8RKV - chains 6 and R of the 10 polymer chains in the assembly; structure by electron microscopy, 3.11 A resolution.

# Chain 6
Molecule: Non-target strand - RE
Sequence (79 nucleotides; numbered 1 to 79; the number before each row is that of its first residue):
     1 ATAAGGATTT TACTGATGAC AATAATTTGT CACAACGACA TATAATTAGT CACTGTACAC
    61 GTAGAGACGT AGCAATGCT
Not modelled in the structure: 1-31

# Chain R
Name: TnsB
Organism: Scytonema hofmannii
UniProt: A0A979HMQ2 (A0A979HMQ2_9CYAN); residue numbers follow UniProt; this construct covers 2-584
Chain sequence (584 residues; row label = number of the first residue in the row):
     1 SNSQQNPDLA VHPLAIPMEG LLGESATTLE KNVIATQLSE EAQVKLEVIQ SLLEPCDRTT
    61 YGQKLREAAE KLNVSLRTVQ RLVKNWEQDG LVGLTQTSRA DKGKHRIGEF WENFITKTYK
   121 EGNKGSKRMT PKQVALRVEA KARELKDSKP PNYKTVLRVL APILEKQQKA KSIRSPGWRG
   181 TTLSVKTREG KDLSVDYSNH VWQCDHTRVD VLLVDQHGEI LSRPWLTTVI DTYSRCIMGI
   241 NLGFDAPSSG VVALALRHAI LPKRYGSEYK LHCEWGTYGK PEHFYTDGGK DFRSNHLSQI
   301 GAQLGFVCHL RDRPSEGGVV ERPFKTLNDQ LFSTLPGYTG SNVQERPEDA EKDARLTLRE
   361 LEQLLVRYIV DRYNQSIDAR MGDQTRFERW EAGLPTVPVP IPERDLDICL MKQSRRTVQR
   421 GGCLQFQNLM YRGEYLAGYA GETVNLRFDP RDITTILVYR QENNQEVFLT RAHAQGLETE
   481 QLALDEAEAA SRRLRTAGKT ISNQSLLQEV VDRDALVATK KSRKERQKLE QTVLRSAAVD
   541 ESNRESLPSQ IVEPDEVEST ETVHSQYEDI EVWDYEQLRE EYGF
Not modelled in the structure: 1-30, 516-523, 543-584
Differences from the reference sequence: expression tag (1)
Ion coordination: Mg2+: Asp205, Asp287 (shared with 1 residue of chain 2)

# Interface between chain 6 and chain R
Contacting residue pairs (24; chain 6 residue first):
  DT54(6) with Arg174(R), sugar contact
  DG55(6) with Arg174(R), hydrogen bond to the base
  DT56(6) with Ser172(R), base contact; Arg174(R), hydrogen bond to the base; Lys325(R), base contact
  DA57(6) with Lys325(R), hydrogen bond to the base
  DC58(6) with Glu321(R), sugar contact; Phe324(R), phosphate contact; Lys325(R), sugar contact; Ser341(R), phosphate contact
  DA59(6) with Thr207(R), hydrogen bond to the phosphate; Pro314(R), base contact; Ser315(R), base contact; Glu321(R), base contact
  DC60(6) with Thr207(R), phosphate contact; Trp225(R), sugar contact
  DG61(6) with Arg208(R), sugar contact; Arg223(R), hydrogen bond to the phosphate
  DT62(6) with Arg223(R), salt bridge to the phosphate; Val343(R), base contact; Arg346(R), base contact
  DA63(6) with Arg223(R), salt bridge to the phosphate; Arg346(R), salt bridge to the phosphate; Glu351(R), base contact
Interface residues without a listed pair, chain 6 (11 interface residues in all): DG64
Interface residues without a listed pair, chain R (22 interface residues in all): His206, Leu212, Ser222, Arg322, Asn328, Thr339, Gly340

# Summary
Chain 6 and chain R form an interface of 11 and 22 residues respectively; the contacts include 5 hydrogen
bonds and 3 salt bridges. Among the polar pairs are DG55(6)-Arg174(R), DT56(6)-Arg174(R) and
DA57(6)-Lys325(R). Asp205(R) and Asp287(R) form the Mg2+ site.
Chain 6 is Non-target strand - RE and chain R is TnsB (Scytonema hofmannii); the structure, Conformational
Landscape of the Type V-K CRISPR-associated TransposonIntegration Assembly CAST V-K TnsB domain
local-refinement map, was determined by electron microscopy, deposited together with 8RDU, 8RKT, 8RKU, 8AXA
and 8AXB.
